PDB entry 8R64 | electron microscopy, 3.20 A resolution | chains C and G of the 7 polymer chains in the assembly

[Chain C]
Name: Fidgetin-like protein 1
From: Homo sapiens
Reference sequence: Q6PIW4 (FIGL1_HUMAN); numbering as in UniProt (aligned over 284-674)
Amino-acid sequence (417 residues; row label = number of the first residue in the row):
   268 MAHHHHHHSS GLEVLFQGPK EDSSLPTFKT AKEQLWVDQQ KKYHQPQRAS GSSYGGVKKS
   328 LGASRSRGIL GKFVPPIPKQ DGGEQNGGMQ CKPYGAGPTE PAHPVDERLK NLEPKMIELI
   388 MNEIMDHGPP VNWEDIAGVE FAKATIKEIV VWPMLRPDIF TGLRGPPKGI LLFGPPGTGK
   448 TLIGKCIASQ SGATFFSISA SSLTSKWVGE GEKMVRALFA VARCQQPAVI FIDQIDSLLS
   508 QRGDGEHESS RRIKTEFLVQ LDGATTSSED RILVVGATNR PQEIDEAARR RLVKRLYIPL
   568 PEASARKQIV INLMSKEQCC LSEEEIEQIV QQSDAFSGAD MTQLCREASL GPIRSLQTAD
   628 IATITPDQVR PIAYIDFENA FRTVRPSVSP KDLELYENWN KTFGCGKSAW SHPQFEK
Not modelled in the structure: 268-371, 675-684
Differences from the reference sequence: initiating methionine (268); expression tag (269-283, 675-684); conflict Gln284 (Asn in Q6PIW4); engineered mutation Gln501 (Glu in Q6PIW4)
Curated features (UniProtKB/Swiss-Prot):
  - binding site (ATP): Ala404, Gly444 to Leu449
  - modified residue: Lys339 (N6-acetyllysine)
  - mutagenesis: Phe295 (F295E: Reduces interaction with RAD51 and inhibits HR-mediated DNA repair. Strongly reduce, but does abolish, interaction with RAD51; when associated with E-340), Phe340 (F340E: Reduces weakly interaction with RAD51. Strongly reduce, but does abolish, interaction with RAD51; when associated with E-295), Lys447 (K447A: Inhibits HR-mediated DNA repair), Asp500 (D500A: Inhibits HR-mediated DNA repair)
Metal / ion sites: Mg2+: Thr448 (together with ATP)
Ligand contacts:
  - ATP (adenosine-5'-triphosphate), molecule 1: Asp402, Ile403, Ala404, Pro442, Pro443, Gly444, Thr445, Gly446, Lys447, Thr448, Leu449, Gln501, Asn546, Ile576, Gly605, Ala606, Thr609
  - ATP, molecule 2: Asp529, Arg557, Arg558
Reported in the primary citation:
  - mutagenesis - K473E/W474A, E501Q: unchanged binding to DNA repair protein RAD51 homolog 1 (chain G)
  - mutagenesis - K447A, K473E/W474A, E501Q: abolished growth
  - mutagenesis - K447A: decreased catalytic activity
  - binding site for ATP: Lys447 (proposed by the authors, not directly observed)
  - mutagenesis - K447R, E501Q: decreased catalytic activity with DNA repair protein RAD51 homolog 1 (chain G)
  - mutagenesis - D402C, K473E/W474A: unchanged catalytic activity
  - mutagenesis - D402C: abolished growth in response to ASPIR-1
  - mutagenesis - K473E/W474A: decreased catalytic activity on RAD51 N-terminus

[Chain G]
Name: DNA repair protein RAD51 homolog 1
From: Homo sapiens
Reference sequence: Q06609 (RAD51_HUMAN); residues 1-339 here = UniProt positions 1-339
Amino-acid sequence (339 residues; each row starts with the number of its first residue):
     1 MAMQMQLEAN ADTSVEEESF GPQPISRLEQ CGINANDVKK LEEAGFHTVE AVAYAPKKEL
    61 INIKGISEAK ADKILAEAAK LVPMGFTTAT EFHQRRSEII QITTGSKELD KLLQGGIETG
   121 SITEMFGEFR TGKTQICHTL AVTCQLPIDR GGGEGKAMYI DTEGTFRPER LLAVAERYGL
   181 SGSDVLDNVA YARAFNTDHQ TQLLYQASAM MVESRYALLI VDSATALYRT DYSGRGELSA
   241 RQMHLARFLR MLLRLADEFG VAVVITNQVV AQVDGAAMFA ADPKKPIGGN IIAHASTTRL
   301 YLRKGRGETR ICKIYDSPCL PEAEAMFAIN ADGVGDAKD
Not modelled in the structure: 1, 14-339
Reported in the primary citation:
  - mutagenesis - K133R: unchanged catalytic activity

[How chain C and chain G interact]
Pairs across the interface (10; chain C residue first):
  Lys473(C) - Glu8(G)
  Lys473(C) - Ala9(G)  hydrogen bond (backbone-backbone)
  Trp474(C) - Ala9(G)  hydrophobic
  Trp474(C) - Asn10(G)
  Trp474(C) - Ala11(G)  hydrophobic
  Val475(C) - Glu8(G)
  Val475(C) - Ala9(G)
  His514(C) - Glu8(G)  salt bridge
  Ser516(C) - Glu8(G)  hydrogen bond
  Arg519(C) - Glu8(G)  salt bridge
Interface residues without a listed pair, chain G (5 interface residues in all): Gln6
Interface features reported in the paper:
  - interface residues, chain C: Leu470(C), Lys473(C), Trp474(C), Leu506(C), His514(C)
  - interface residues, chain G: Ala2(G)

[In short]
Chain C and chain G form an interface of 6 and 5 residues respectively, with 2 hydrogen bonds and 2 salt
bridges. Polar contacts include His514(C)-Glu8(G), Arg519(C)-Glu8(G) and Ser516(C)-Glu8(G). The paper reports
a binding site for ATP at Lys447(C); K447A, K473E/W474A and E501Q of chain C abolish growth; 6 substitutions
were tested in all.
Here chain C is Fidgetin-like protein 1 and chain G is DNA repair protein RAD51 homolog 1, both from Homo
sapiens. Entry 8R64 (Cryo-EM structure of the FIGNL1 AAA hexamer bound to RAD51) was determined by electron
microscopy.
